Entry 8EUV (electron microscopy, 2.60 A resolution); this record covers chains A and E of the 12 polymer chains in the assembly.

Chain A (and E):
Name: Envelope glycoprotein gp120
Source organism: Human immunodeficiency virus 1
Notes: chain E of this document is another copy of the same molecule, construct and numbering; everything in this record applies to it too
Reference sequence: Q2N0S6 (Q2N0S6_9HIV1); the construct lacks a stretch of the UniProt sequence and is renumbered around it, so the offset changes along the chain: 31-141 = UniProt 30-140; 150-184 = UniProt 141-175; 189-309 = UniProt 188-308; 312-321 = UniProt 309-318; 2 more segments
Chain sequence (481 residues; row label = number of the first residue in the row; note: 15 numbers in that range are skipped by the numbering (no residue carries them; nothing is unmodelled there); a row labelled like 184A-184L holds insertion residues (184A, then the next letters in order)):
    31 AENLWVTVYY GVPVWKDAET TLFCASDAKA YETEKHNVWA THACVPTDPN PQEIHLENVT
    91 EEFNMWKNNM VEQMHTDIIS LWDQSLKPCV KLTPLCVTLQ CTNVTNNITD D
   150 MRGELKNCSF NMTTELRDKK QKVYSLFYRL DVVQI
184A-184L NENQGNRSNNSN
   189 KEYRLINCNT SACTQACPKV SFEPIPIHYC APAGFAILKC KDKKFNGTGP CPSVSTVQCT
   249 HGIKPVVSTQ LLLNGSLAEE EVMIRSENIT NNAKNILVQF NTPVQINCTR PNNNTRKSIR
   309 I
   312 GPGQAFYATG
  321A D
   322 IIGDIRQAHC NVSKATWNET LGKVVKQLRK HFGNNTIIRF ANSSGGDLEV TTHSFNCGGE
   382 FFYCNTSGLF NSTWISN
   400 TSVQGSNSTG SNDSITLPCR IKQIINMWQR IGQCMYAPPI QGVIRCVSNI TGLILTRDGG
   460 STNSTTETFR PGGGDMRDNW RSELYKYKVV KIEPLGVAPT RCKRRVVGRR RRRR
Unresolved in the structure: 58-65, 184A-184L, 400-409, 504-513
Construct notes: conflict Cys201 (Ile200 in Q2N0S6), Asn332 (Thr330 in Q2N0S6), Cys433 (Ala430 in Q2N0S6), Cys501 (Ala498 in Q2N0S6), Arg509 (Glu506 in Q2N0S6), Arg510 (Lys507 in Q2N0S6), Arg512 (Ala509 in Q2N0S6), Arg513 (Val510 in Q2N0S6)
Cystine bridges: Cys54-Cys74, Cys119-Cys205, Cys126-Cys196, Cys131-Cys157, Cys201-Cys433, Cys218-Cys247, Cys228-Cys239, Cys296-Cys331, Cys378-Cys445, Cys385-Cys418
Covalently attached groups: glycan linked to Asn88; N-acetylglucosamine (NAG) linked to Asn133, Asn156, Asn160, Asn197, Asn234, Asn262, Asn276, Asn295, Asn301, Asn332, Asn363, Asn386, Asn392, Asn448

How chain A and chain E interact:
Contacting residue pairs (25; chain A residue first):
  Glu164(A) - Cys126(E)
  Glu164(A) - Cys196(E)
  Glu164(A) - Asn197(E)
  Leu165(A) - Cys126(E)
  Leu165(A) - Val127(E)
  Leu165(A) - Thr128(E)
  Leu165(A) - Ile184(E)  hydrophobic
  Leu165(A) - Arg192(E)
  Arg166(A) - Pro124(E)  hydrogen bond (side chain-backbone)
  Arg166(A) - Cys126(E)  hydrogen bond (backbone-backbone)
  Arg166(A) - Val127(E)
  Arg166(A) - Asn160(E)
  Arg166(A) - Met161(E)
  Arg166(A) - Thr162(E)
  Arg166(A) - Lys169(E)
  Asp167(A) - Val127(E)
  Asp167(A) - Thr128(E)  hydrogen bond
  Lys168(A) - Thr128(E)
  Arg308(A) - Asn197(E)  hydrogen bond (side chain-backbone)
  Pro313(A) - Cys126(E)  hydrophobic
  Pro313(A) - Cys196(E)
  Pro313(A) - Ser199(E)
  Pro313(A) - Ala200(E)
  Gly314(A) - Thr198(E)
  Gly314(A) - Ser199(E)

Summary:
The interface between chain A and chain E involves 8 residues on one side and 15 on the other, with 4 hydrogen
bonds. Polar contacts include Arg166(A)-Pro124(E), Asp167(A)-Thr128(E) and Arg308(A)-Asn197(E).
N-acetylglucosamine is covalently linked to Asn133(A), Asn156(A), Asn160(A), Asn197(A), Asn234(A) and
Asn262(A) and 8 more.
Both chains are Envelope glycoprotein gp120 (Human immunodeficiency virus 1). Entry 8EUV (Cryo-EM structure of
HIV-1 BG505 DS-SOSIP ENV trimer bound to VRC34.01-COMBO1 FAB) was determined by electron microscopy (same
publication as 8F7Z, 8ELI, 8EUU and 8EUW).
